7ZHJ - chains R and Q of the 33 polymer chains in the assembly; structure by electron microscopy, 3.53 A resolution.

Chain R (and Q):
Name: L-shaped tail fiber protein p132
Organism: Escherichia phage T5
Notes: chain Q of this document is another copy of the same molecule, construct and numbering; everything in this record applies to it too
Reference sequence: Q7Y5D9 (FIBL2_BPT5); numbering as in UniProt (aligned over 1-140)
Chain sequence (140 residues; each row starts with the number of its first residue):
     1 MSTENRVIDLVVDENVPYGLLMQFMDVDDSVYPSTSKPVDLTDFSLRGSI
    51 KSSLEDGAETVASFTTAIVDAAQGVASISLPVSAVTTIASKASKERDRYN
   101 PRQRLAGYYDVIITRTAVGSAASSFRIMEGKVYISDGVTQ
Not modelled in the structure: 1 (chain Q: fully traced)

Chain R / chain Q interface:
Pairs across the interface (32):
  V11(R) - T3(Q)
  D13(R) - R126(Q)  salt bridge
  V16(R) - I112(Q)  hydrophobic
  V16(R) - S124(Q)
  P17(R) - S124(Q)
  R96(R) - L54(Q)  hydrogen bond (side chain-backbone)
  R96(R) - E55(Q)  salt bridge
  P101(R) - L54(Q)
  R102(R) - L54(Q)
  R102(R) - Y108(Q)
  R102(R) - Y109(Q)  hydrogen bond (side chain-backbone)
  R102(R) - D110(Q)  salt bridge
  R102(R) - E129(Q)  salt bridge
  R102(R) - G130(Q)  hydrogen bond (side chain-backbone)
  Q103(R) - T3(Q)  hydrogen bond
  S135(R) - R126(Q)
  D136(R) - L54(Q)
  D136(R) - D110(Q)
  D136(R) - R126(Q)  hydrogen bond (backbone-side chain)
  G137(R) - D110(Q)
  G137(R) - R126(Q)
  V138(R) - S49(Q)
  V138(R) - K51(Q)  hydrogen bond (backbone-side chain)
  V138(R) - L54(Q)  hydrophobic
  V138(R) - Y108(Q)
  V138(R) - Y109(Q)  hydrophobic
  V138(R) - D110(Q)  hydrogen bond (backbone-side chain)
  T139(R) - G48(Q)
  T139(R) - S49(Q)  hydrogen bond (side chain-backbone)
  T139(R) - D110(Q)
  T139(R) - I112(Q)
  Q140(R) - R47(Q)  hydrogen bond (backbone-side chain)
Also at the interface, not in a pair above, chain R (16 interface residues in all): E14, N15
Also at the interface, not in a pair above, chain Q (18 interface residues in all): S2, S53, F125

Overview:
Chain R and chain Q form an interface of 16 and 18 residues respectively; the contacts include 9 hydrogen
bonds and 4 salt bridges. Among the polar pairs are D13(R)-R126(Q), R96(R)-E55(Q) and R102(R)-D110(Q).
Chain R and chain Q are both L-shaped tail fiber protein p132 (Escherichia phage T5); the structure, Tail tip
of siphophage T5 : tip proteins, was determined by electron microscopy together with 7QG9, 7ZN2, 7ZN4, 7ZQB
and 7ZQP from the same study.
